PDB entry 6IZM | X-ray diffraction, 1.80 A resolution | chains A and C

[Chain A]
Protein: Peroxisome proliferator-activated receptor gamma
Organism: Homo sapiens
Reference sequence: P37231 (PPARG_HUMAN); residues 206-477 here correspond to UniProt positions 234-505 (UniProt number = residue number + 28)
Sequence (283 residues; each row starts with the number of its first residue):
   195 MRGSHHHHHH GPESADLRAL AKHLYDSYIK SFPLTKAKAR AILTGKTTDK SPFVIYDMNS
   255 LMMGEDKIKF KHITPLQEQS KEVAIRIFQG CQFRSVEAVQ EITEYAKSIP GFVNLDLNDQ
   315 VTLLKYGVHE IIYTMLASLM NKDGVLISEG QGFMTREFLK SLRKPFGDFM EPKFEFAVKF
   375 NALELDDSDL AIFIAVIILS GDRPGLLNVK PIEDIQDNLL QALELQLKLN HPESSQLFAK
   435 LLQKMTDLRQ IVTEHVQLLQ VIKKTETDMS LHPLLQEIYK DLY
Not modelled in the structure: 195-206, 270-274
Construct notes: expression tag (195-205)
Ligand contacts: B0X (3-[[6-(2,6-dimethylpyridin-3-yl)oxy-1-methyl-benzimidazol-2-yl]methoxy]benzoic acid): I249, L255, G258, E259, I262, F264, R280, I281, G284, C285, R288, S289, I326, Y327, L330, V339, L340, I341, M348, L353, F363, M364, K367, H449
Swiss-Prot annotation at these positions:
  - motif: P467 to D475 (9aaTAD)
  - binding site (rosiglitazone): Q286 to S289, H323, H449, Y473
  - cross-link: K224 (Glycyl lysine isopeptide (Lys-Gly) (interchain with G-Cter in ubiquitin))
What the authors report for this chain:
  - binding site for B0X: F264, G284, R288

[Chain C]
Protein: Peptide from Peroxisome proliferator-activated receptor gamma coactivator 1-alpha
Reference sequence: Q9UBK2 (PRGC1_HUMAN); residues 1-19 here correspond to UniProt positions 136-154 (UniProt number = residue number + 135)
Sequence (19 residues; each row starts with the number of its first residue):
     1 QEAEEPSLLK KLLLAPANT
Not modelled in the structure: 1-6, 17-19
Swiss-Prot annotation at these positions:
  - motif: L9 to L13 (LXXLL motif)
  - modified residue: K11 (N6-acetyllysine)

[Interface between chain A and chain C]
Pairs across the interface (22):
  V293(A) - L9(C)  hydrophobic
  Q294(A) - L12(C)
  T297(A) - L12(C)
  T297(A) - L13(C)
  K301(A) - L12(C)  hydrogen bond (side chain-backbone)
  K301(A) - L13(C)  hydrogen bond (side chain-backbone)
  K301(A) - A15(C)  hydrogen bond (side chain-backbone)
  F306(A) - L13(C)  hydrophobic
  L311(A) - K10(C)
  L311(A) - L14(C)  hydrophobic
  N312(A) - K10(C)  hydrogen bond
  Q314(A) - L13(C)
  V315(A) - K10(C)
  V315(A) - L13(C)  hydrophobic
  L318(A) - L13(C)  hydrophobic
  K319(A) - L9(C)
  P467(A) - L8(C)
  L468(A) - L8(C)
  L468(A) - L9(C)  hydrophobic
  E471(A) - S7(C)  hydrogen bond
  E471(A) - L8(C)  hydrogen bond (side chain-backbone)
  E471(A) - L9(C)  hydrogen bond (side chain-backbone)
Other interface residues (no listed pair), chain A (16 interface residues in all): E298, I472

[Summary]
16 residues of chain A face 8 of chain C across their interface; the contacts include 7 hydrogen bonds. Polar
pairs include K301(A)-L12(C), K301(A)-L13(C) and K301(A)-A15(C). Ligands of chain A: compound B0X. Curated
annotation (UniProt) lists 7 rosiglitazone-binding residues on chain A. The paper reports a binding site for
B0X at F264(A), G284(A) and R288(A).
Chain A is Peroxisome proliferator-activated receptor gamma (Homo sapiens) and chain C is Peptide from
Peroxisome proliferator-activated receptor gamma coactivator 1-alpha; the structure, Crystal structure of the
PPARgamma-LBD complexed with compound 1l, was determined by X-ray diffraction, deposited together with 6IZN.
